7CLD - chains A and E of the 6 polymer chains in the assembly; structure by X-ray diffraction, 2.61 A resolution.

[Chain A]
Name: Tubulin alpha-1B chain
From: Sus scrofa
UniProt: Q2XVP4 (TBA1B_PIG); residue numbers follow UniProt; this construct covers 1-450
Amino-acid sequence (450 residues; each row starts with the number of its first residue):
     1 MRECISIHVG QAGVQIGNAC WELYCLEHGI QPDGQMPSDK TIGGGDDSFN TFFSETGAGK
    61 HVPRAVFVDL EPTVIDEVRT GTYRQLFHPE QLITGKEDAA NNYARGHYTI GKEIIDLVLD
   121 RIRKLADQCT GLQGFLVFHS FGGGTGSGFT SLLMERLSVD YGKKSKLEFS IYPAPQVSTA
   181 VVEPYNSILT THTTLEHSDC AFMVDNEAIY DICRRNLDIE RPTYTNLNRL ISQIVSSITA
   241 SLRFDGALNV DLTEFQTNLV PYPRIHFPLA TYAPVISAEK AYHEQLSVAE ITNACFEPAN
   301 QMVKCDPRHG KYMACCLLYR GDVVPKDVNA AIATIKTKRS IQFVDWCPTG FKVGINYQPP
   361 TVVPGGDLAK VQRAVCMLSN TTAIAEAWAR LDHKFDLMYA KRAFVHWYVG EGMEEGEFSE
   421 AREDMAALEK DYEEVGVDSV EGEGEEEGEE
Unresolved in the structure: 439-450
Swiss-Prot annotation at these positions:
  - motif: M1 to C4 (MREC motif)
  - active site: E254
  - binding site (GTP): G10, Q11, A12, Q15, E71, A99, S140, G143, G144, T145, G146, T179, E183, N206, Y224, N228, L252
  - binding site (Mg(2+)): E71
  - modified residue: K40 (N6,N6,N6-trimethyllysine), S48 (Phosphoserine), S232 (Phosphoserine), Y282 (3'-nitrotyrosine), R339 (Omega-N-methylarginine), S439 (Phosphoserine), E443 (5-glutamyl polyglutamate), E445 (5-glutamyl polyglutamate)
  - cross-link (Glycyl lysine isopeptide (Lys-Gly)): K326 (interchain with G-Cter in ubiquitin), K370 (interchain with G-Cter in ubiquitin)
Ion coordination: Ca2+: D39, T41, G44, E55
Ligand contacts: GTP (guanosine-5'-triphosphate): G10, Q11, A12, Q15, I16, D69, D98, A99, A100, N101, S140, G142, G143, G144, T145, G146, I171, P173, V177, S178, T179, E183, N206, Y224, L227, N228, I231
What the authors report for this chain:
  - binding site for the ligand G2X: N206, D211, R221, T223, Y224, N329
  - binding site for GTP: Y224

[Chain E]
Name: Stathmin-4
From: Rattus norvegicus
UniProt: P63043 (STMN4_RAT); residues 5-145 here correspond to UniProt positions 49-189 (UniProt number = residue number + 44)
Amino-acid sequence (143 residues; each row starts with the number of its first residue):
     3 MADMEVIELN KCTSGQSFEV ILKPPSFDGV PEFNASLPRR RDPSLEEIQK KLEAAEERRK
    63 YQEAELLKHL AEKREHEREV IQKAIEENNN FIKMAKEKLA QKMESNKENR EAHLAAMLER
   123 LQEKDKHAEE VRKNKELKEE ASR
Unresolved in the structure: 3-5, 29-43, 144-145
Differences from the reference sequence: expression tag (3-4)
Swiss-Prot annotation at these positions:
  - modified residue: S46 (Phosphoserine)

[How chain A and chain E interact]
Pairs across the interface (57; chain A residue first):
  Y108(A) - K53(E)
  Y108(A) - L54(E)  hydrophobic
  Y108(A) - A57(E)  hydrophobic
  T109(A) - R61(E)  hydrogen bond
  K112(A) - L54(E)
  K112(A) - E58(E)  salt bridge
  L152(A) - L54(E)  hydrophobic
  E155(A) - I50(E)
  R156(A) - L47(E)
  V159(A) - P45(E)
  E196(A) - D44(E)
  H197(A) - D44(E)  salt bridge
  H197(A) - P45(E)
  D245(A) - C14(E)
  D245(A) - S16(E)
  A247(A) - N12(E)
  A247(A) - S19(E)
  L248(A) - S19(E)
  P325(A) - Q18(E)
  P325(A) - F20(E)  hydrophobic
  N329(A) - M6(E)
  N329(A) - F20(E)
  N329(A) - V22(E)
  I332(A) - L24(E)  hydrophobic
  A333(A) - M6(E)  hydrophobic
  D345(A) - P27(E)
  D345(A) - S28(E)  hydrogen bond (backbone-backbone)
  C347(A) - P27(E)
  P348(A) - K25(E)
  P348(A) - P27(E)
  T349(A) - I23(E)
  T349(A) - L24(E)  hydrogen bond (backbone-backbone)
  T349(A) - K25(E)  hydrogen bond (backbone-backbone)
  G350(A) - V22(E)
  F351(A) - E21(E)
  F351(A) - V22(E)  hydrogen bond (backbone-backbone)
  F351(A) - L24(E)  hydrophobic
  K352(A) - F20(E)
  K352(A) - E21(E)  salt bridge
  V353(A) - S19(E)
  V353(A) - F20(E)  hydrogen bond (backbone-backbone)
  G354(A) - Q18(E)
  I355(A) - G17(E)
  I355(A) - Q18(E)  hydrogen bond (backbone-backbone)
  N356(A) - S16(E)
  Y357(A) - T15(E)
  Y357(A) - S16(E)  hydrogen bond (backbone-backbone)
  Y357(A) - G17(E)
  Y357(A) - Q18(E)  hydrogen bond
  V409(A) - Q64(E)  hydrogen bond (backbone-side chain)
  G410(A) - R61(E)
  G410(A) - Q64(E)
  E411(A) - R61(E)  hydrogen bond (backbone-side chain)
  G412(A) - A57(E)
  G412(A) - R60(E)  hydrogen bond (backbone-side chain)
  G412(A) - R61(E)
  E414(A) - R60(E)  salt bridge
Interface residues without a listed pair, chain A (38 interface residues in all): H107, S158, G246, V328, W346
Interface residues without a listed pair, chain E (30 interface residues in all): V8, P26, Q51

[Overview]
38 residues of chain A and 30 residues of chain E are in contact; the contacts include 12 hydrogen bonds and 4
salt bridges. Polar pairs include K112(A)-E58(E), H197(A)-D44(E) and K352(A)-E21(E). The paper reports a
binding site for the ligand G2X at N206(A), D211(A) and R221(A) among others; a binding site for GTP at
Y224(A).
Here chain A is Tubulin alpha-1B chain (Sus scrofa) and chain E is Stathmin-4 (Rattus norvegicus). Entry 7CLD
(Crystal structure of T2R-TTL-Cevipabulin complex) was determined by X-ray diffraction (same publication as
7DP8).
